8WW6 - chains B and C of the 8 polymer chains in the assembly; structure by electron microscopy, 3.73 A resolution.

[Chain B (and C)]
Molecule: Putative primase C962R
Source organism: African swine fever virus
Notes: chain C of this document is another copy of the same molecule, construct and numbering; everything in this record applies to it too
UniProt: A0A2X0TKI6 (A0A2X0TKI6_ASF); residues 1-962 here = UniProt positions 1-962
Chain sequence (972 residues; row label = number of the first residue in the row):
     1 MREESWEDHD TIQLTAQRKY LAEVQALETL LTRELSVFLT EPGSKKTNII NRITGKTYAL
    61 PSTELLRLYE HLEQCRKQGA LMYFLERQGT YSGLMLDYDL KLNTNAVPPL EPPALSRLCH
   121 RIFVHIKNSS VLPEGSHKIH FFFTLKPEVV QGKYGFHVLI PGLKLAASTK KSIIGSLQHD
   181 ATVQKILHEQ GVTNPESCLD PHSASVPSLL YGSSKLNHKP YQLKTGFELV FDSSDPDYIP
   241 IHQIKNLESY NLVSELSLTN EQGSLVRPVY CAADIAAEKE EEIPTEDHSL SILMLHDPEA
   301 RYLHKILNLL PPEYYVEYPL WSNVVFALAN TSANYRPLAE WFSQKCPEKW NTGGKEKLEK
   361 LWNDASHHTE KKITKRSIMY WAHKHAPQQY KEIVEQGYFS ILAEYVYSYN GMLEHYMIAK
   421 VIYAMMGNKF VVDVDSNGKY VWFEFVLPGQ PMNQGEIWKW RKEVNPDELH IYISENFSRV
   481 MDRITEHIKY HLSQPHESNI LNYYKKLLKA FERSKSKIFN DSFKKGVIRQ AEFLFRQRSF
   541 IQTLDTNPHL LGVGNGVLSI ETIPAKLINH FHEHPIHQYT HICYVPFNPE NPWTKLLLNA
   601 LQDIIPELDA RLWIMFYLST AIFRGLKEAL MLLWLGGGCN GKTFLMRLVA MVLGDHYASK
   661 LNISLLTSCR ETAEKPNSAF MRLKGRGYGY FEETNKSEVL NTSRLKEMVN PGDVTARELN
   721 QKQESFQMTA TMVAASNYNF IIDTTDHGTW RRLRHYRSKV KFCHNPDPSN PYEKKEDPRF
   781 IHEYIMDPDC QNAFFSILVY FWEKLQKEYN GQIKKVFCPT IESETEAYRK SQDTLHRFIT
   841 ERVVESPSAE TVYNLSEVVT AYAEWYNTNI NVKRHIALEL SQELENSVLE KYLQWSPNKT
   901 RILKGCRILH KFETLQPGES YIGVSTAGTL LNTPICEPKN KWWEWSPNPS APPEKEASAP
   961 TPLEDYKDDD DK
Not modelled in the structure: 1-288, 919-934, 951-972
Construct notes: expression tag (963-972)
Bound ions: Mg2+: Thr-643 (together with ATP-gamma-S)
Ligand contacts: ATP-gamma-S (AGS; phosphothiophosphoric acid-adenylate ester): Ala-600, Leu-601, Ile-604, Gly-638, Cys-639, Asn-640, Gly-641, Lys-642, Thr-643, Phe-644, Phe-762, Lys-775, Glu-776, Asp-777, Pro-778, Phe-780, Ile-781

[Interface between chain B and chain C]
Contacting residue pairs - 65 pairs, chain B then chain C:
  Asn-453(B) / Gln-542(C)
  Arg-461(B) / Arg-538(C)
  Glu-463(B) / Arg-538(C)  salt bridge
  Asn-465(B) / Phe-533(C)
  Asp-467(B) / Phe-533(C)
  Asp-467(B) / Arg-536(C)  salt bridge
  Asp-467(B) / Arg-538(C)  salt bridge
  His-470(B) / Phe-533(C)
  Ser-474(B) / Tyr-416(C)
  Glu-475(B) / Tyr-416(C)  hydrogen bond
  Glu-475(B) / Lys-420(C)
  Ser-478(B) / Tyr-409(C)
  Glu-512(B) / Asn-410(C)
  Phe-519(B) / Tyr-409(C)
  Phe-519(B) / Glu-414(C)
  Phe-519(B) / Tyr-416(C)  hydrophobic
  Phe-519(B) / Met-417(C)  hydrophobic
  Asn-520(B) / Glu-414(C)  hydrogen bond
  Asp-521(B) / His-415(C)  salt bridge
  Asp-521(B) / Gly-526(C)
  Asp-521(B) / Val-527(C)
  Asp-521(B) / Gln-530(C)  hydrogen bond
  Lys-524(B) / Tyr-416(C)
  Lys-524(B) / Gln-530(C)  hydrogen bond
  Gly-638(B) / Asp-746(C)
  Cys-639(B) / Arg-751(C)
  Arg-647(B) / Pro-711(C)
  Arg-647(B) / Gly-712(C)
  Arg-647(B) / Asp-713(C)  salt bridge
  Lys-660(B) / Asp-713(C)
  Lys-660(B) / Val-714(C)
  Lys-660(B) / Thr-715(C)
  Arg-670(B) / Thr-672(C)
  Pro-676(B) / Glu-674(C)
  Asn-677(B) / Glu-674(C)
  Ser-678(B) / Glu-674(C)  hydrogen bond
  Ser-678(B) / Arg-717(C)
  Ser-678(B) / Gln-723(C)
  Arg-682(B) / Lys-722(C)
  Arg-682(B) / Gln-723(C)  hydrogen bond (side chain-backbone)
  Arg-682(B) / Glu-724(C)
  Tyr-690(B) / Asp-713(C)  hydrogen bond
  Glu-693(B) / Lys-706(C)
  Thr-694(B) / Lys-706(C)  hydrogen bond (backbone-side chain)
  Asn-695(B) / Thr-702(C)  hydrogen bond (backbone-side chain)
  Lys-696(B) / Ile-876(C)
  Ser-697(B) / Leu-878(C)
  Leu-719(B) / Asn-720(C)
  Asn-739(B) / Leu-878(C)
  Ile-741(B) / Leu-878(C)  hydrophobic
  His-782(B) / Leu-626(C)  hydrogen bond (side chain-backbone)
  Glu-845(B) / Asn-898(C)
  Glu-845(B) / Lys-899(C)
  Asn-869(B) / Ala-877(C)
  Asn-869(B) / Ser-881(C)
  Ile-870(B) / Ile-876(C)
  Ile-870(B) / Ala-877(C)  hydrogen bond (backbone-backbone)
  Asn-871(B) / His-875(C)
  Asn-871(B) / Ile-876(C)
  Asn-871(B) / Ala-877(C)
  Lys-911(B) / Tyr-853(C)
  Phe-912(B) / Val-852(C)
  Phe-912(B) / Tyr-853(C)  hydrogen bond (backbone-side chain)
  Phe-912(B) / Ile-902(C)  hydrophobic
  Thr-914(B) / Asn-898(C)
Also at the interface, not in a pair above, chain B (50 interface residues in all): Ile-471, Lys-515, Ser-516, Ile-663, Cys-669, Lys-675, Ala-679, Pro-778, Glu-841, Leu-915
Also at the interface, not in a pair above, chain C (55 interface residues in all): Tyr-405, Met-412, Tyr-440, Leu-534, Ser-539, Lys-627, Arg-670, Ala-673, Lys-675, Arg-704, Gln-727, Arg-752, Gln-812, Thr-900

[In short]
The interface between chain B and chain C involves 50 residues on one side and 55 on the other, with 12
hydrogen bonds and 5 salt bridges. Polar pairs include Glu-463(B)/Arg-538(C), Asp-467(B)/Arg-536(C) and
Asp-467(B)/Arg-538(C). Chain B binds ATP-gamma-S.
Both chains are Putative primase C962R (African swine fever virus). Entry 8WW6 (Structure of ATP-rs-Form
AsfvPrimPol Hexamer) was determined by electron microscopy.
